7XJT - chain A; structure by X-ray diffraction, 2.60 A resolution.

Chain A:
Name: Ornithine carbamoyltransferases
Source organism: Psychrobacter sp. PAMC 21119
Chain sequence (336 residues; each row starts with the number of its first residue):
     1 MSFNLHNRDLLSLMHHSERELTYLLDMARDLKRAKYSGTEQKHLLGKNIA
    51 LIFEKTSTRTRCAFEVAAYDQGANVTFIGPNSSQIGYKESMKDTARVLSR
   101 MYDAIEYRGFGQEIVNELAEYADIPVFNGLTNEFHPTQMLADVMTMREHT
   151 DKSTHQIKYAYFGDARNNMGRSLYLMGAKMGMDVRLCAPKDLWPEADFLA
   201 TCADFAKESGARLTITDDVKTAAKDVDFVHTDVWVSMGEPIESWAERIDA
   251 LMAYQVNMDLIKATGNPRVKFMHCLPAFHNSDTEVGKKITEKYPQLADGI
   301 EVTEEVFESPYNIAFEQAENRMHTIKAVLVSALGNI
Unresolved in the structure: 1-7
From the paper describing this entry:
  - catalytic residues: Arg59 (proposed by the authors, not directly observed)

Overview:
From the paper: the catalytic residue Arg59.
Chain A is Ornithine carbamoyltransferases (Psychrobacter sp. PAMC 21119); the structure, Catabolic ornithine
carbamoyltransferases (OTCs) from Psychrobacter sp. PAMC 21119, was determined by X-ray diffraction together
with 7X99 from the same study.
